PDB entry 3LWO | X-ray diffraction, 2.85 A resolution | chains A and D of the 5 polymer chains in the assembly

== Chain A ==
Name: Pseudouridine synthase Cbf5
Organism: Pyrococcus furiosus
Notes: EC 5.4.99.-
UniProt: Q7LWY0 (TRUB_PYRFU); residues 4-343 here correspond to UniProt positions 1-340 (UniProt number = residue number - 3)
Chain sequence (340 residues; each row starts with the number of its first residue):
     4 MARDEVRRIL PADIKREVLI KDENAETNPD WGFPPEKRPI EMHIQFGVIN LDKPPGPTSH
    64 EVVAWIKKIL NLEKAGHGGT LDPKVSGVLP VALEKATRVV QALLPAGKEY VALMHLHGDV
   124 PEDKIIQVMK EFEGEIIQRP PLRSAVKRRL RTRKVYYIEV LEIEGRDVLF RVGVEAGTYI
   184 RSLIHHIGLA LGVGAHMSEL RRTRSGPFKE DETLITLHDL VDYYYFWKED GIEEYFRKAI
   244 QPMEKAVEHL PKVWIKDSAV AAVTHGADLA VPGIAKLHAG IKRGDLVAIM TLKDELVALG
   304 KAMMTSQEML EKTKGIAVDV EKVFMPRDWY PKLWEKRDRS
Not modelled in the structure: 4-10, 143-152, 338-343
From the paper describing this entry:
  - catalytic residues: Asp-85 (citing earlier work)
  - binding site for the 13-nt RNA strand: Asp-85, Tyr-113, Ile-183
  - mutagenesis - D85A: abolished catalytic activity

== Chain D ==
Molecule: H/aca RNA
Sequence (58 nucleotides; numbered 1 to 58; the number before each row is that of its first residue):
     1 GGGCCACGGA AACCGCGCGC GGUGAUCAAU GAGCCGCGUU CGCUCCCGUG GCCCACAA

== Chain A / chain D interface ==
Residue-residue contacts (71):
  Gly-59(A) / C18(D)  sugar contact
  Pro-60(A) / C18(D)  sugar contact
  Thr-61(A) / U40(D)  base contact
  His-63(A) / U40(D)  base contact
  His-63(A) / C41(D)  stacking on the base
  Glu-64(A) / G17(D)  hydrogen bond to the base
  Glu-64(A) / U39(D)  hydrogen bond to the sugar
  Glu-64(A) / U40(D)  sugar contact
  Val-66(A) / C41(D)  sugar contact
  Ala-67(A) / U40(D)  sugar contact
  Lys-70(A) / C41(D)  phosphate contact
  Lys-70(A) / G42(D)  salt bridge to the phosphate
  Lys-77(A) / G42(D)  phosphate contact
  Lys-77(A) / C43(D)  salt bridge to the phosphate
  Ala-78(A) / C41(D)  hydrogen bond to the sugar
  Ala-78(A) / G42(D)  phosphate contact
  Gly-79(A) / C41(D)  sugar contact
  Gly-79(A) / G42(D)  sugar contact
  His-80(A) / C41(D)  hydrogen bond to the base
  Thr-100(A) / G42(D)  phosphate contact
  Thr-100(A) / C43(D)  phosphate contact
  Arg-101(A) / C5(D)  salt bridge to the phosphate
  Arg-101(A) / C43(D)  sugar contact
  Val-103(A) / G42(D)  sugar contact
  Val-103(A) / C43(D)  sugar contact
  Gln-104(A) / C43(D)  sugar contact
  Gln-104(A) / U44(D)  hydrogen bond to the phosphate
  Leu-107(A) / G42(D)  base contact
  Lys-259(A) / A57(D)  sugar contact
  Lys-259(A) / A58(D)  salt bridge to the phosphate
  Ser-261(A) / A57(D)  hydrogen bond to the phosphate
  Ser-261(A) / A58(D)  hydrogen bond to the phosphate
  Ala-262(A) / A57(D)  sugar contact
  Ala-265(A) / A55(D)  sugar contact
  Ala-265(A) / A57(D)  base contact
  Thr-267(A) / C4(D)  sugar contact
  His-268(A) / G3(D)  hydrogen bond to the base
  His-268(A) / C52(D)  sugar contact
  His-268(A) / C53(D)  sugar contact
  His-268(A) / A55(D)  hydrogen bond to the base
  Gly-269(A) / G3(D)  hydrogen bond to the sugar
  Gly-269(A) / C4(D)  sugar contact
  Gly-269(A) / A55(D)  base contact
  Ala-270(A) / A55(D)  base contact
  Ala-270(A) / A57(D)  base contact
  Asp-271(A) / A57(D)  hydrogen bond to the base
  Leu-272(A) / A57(D)  base contact
  Ala-273(A) / C56(D)  sugar contact
  Ala-273(A) / A57(D)  hydrogen bond to the base
  Pro-275(A) / C56(D)  sugar contact
  Pro-275(A) / A57(D)  sugar contact
  Gly-276(A) / A57(D)  hydrogen bond to the base
  Lys-317(A) / C56(D)  hydrogen bond to the sugar
  Gly-318(A) / C56(D)  hydrogen bond to the base
  Ile-319(A) / C56(D)  base contact
  Val-323(A) / G3(D)  phosphate contact
  Val-323(A) / C4(D)  sugar contact
  Glu-324(A) / C4(D)  phosphate contact
  Glu-324(A) / C5(D)  phosphate contact
  Lys-325(A) / C5(D)  phosphate contact
  Lys-325(A) / U44(D)  salt bridge to the phosphate
  Lys-325(A) / C45(D)  salt bridge to the phosphate
  Val-326(A) / C4(D)  sugar contact
  Val-326(A) / C5(D)  hydrogen bond to the phosphate
  Arg-330(A) / C4(D)  hydrogen bond to the base
  Arg-330(A) / G51(D)  base contact
  Arg-330(A) / C52(D)  hydrogen bond to the base
  Trp-337(A) / C53(D)  phosphate contact
  Trp-337(A) / C54(D)  hydrogen bond to the phosphate
  Trp-337(A) / A55(D)  sugar contact
  Trp-337(A) / A58(D)  base contact
Other interface residues (no listed pair), chain A (42 interface residues in all): Glu-76, Pro-86, Lys-335
Other interface residues (no listed pair), chain D (21 interface residues in all): A6

== Summary ==
42 residues of chain A face 21 of chain D across their interface; the contacts include 19 hydrogen bonds, 6
salt bridges and 1 aromatic stacking contact. Polar contacts include Glu-64(A)/G17(D), His-80(A)/C41(D) and
His-268(A)/G3(D). The paper reports the catalytic residue Asp-85(A); D85A of chain A abolishes catalytic
activity.
Here chain A is Pseudouridine synthase Cbf5 (Pyrococcus furiosus) and chain D is H/aca RNA. Entry 3LWO
(Structure of H/ACA RNP bound to a substrate RNA containing 5BrU) was determined by X-ray diffraction (same
publication as 3LWP).
